Entry 6WOY (X-ray diffraction, 3.00 A resolution); this record covers chains C and D of the 9 polymer chains in the assembly.

[Chain C]
Protein: DNA-directed RNA polymerase subunit beta
Source organism: Thermus thermophilus
Notes: EC 2.7.7.6
UniProtKB: Q8RQE9 (RPOB_THET8); residues 1-1119 here = UniProt positions 1-1119
Amino-acid sequence (1119 residues; numbered 1 to 1119; the number before each row is that of its first residue):
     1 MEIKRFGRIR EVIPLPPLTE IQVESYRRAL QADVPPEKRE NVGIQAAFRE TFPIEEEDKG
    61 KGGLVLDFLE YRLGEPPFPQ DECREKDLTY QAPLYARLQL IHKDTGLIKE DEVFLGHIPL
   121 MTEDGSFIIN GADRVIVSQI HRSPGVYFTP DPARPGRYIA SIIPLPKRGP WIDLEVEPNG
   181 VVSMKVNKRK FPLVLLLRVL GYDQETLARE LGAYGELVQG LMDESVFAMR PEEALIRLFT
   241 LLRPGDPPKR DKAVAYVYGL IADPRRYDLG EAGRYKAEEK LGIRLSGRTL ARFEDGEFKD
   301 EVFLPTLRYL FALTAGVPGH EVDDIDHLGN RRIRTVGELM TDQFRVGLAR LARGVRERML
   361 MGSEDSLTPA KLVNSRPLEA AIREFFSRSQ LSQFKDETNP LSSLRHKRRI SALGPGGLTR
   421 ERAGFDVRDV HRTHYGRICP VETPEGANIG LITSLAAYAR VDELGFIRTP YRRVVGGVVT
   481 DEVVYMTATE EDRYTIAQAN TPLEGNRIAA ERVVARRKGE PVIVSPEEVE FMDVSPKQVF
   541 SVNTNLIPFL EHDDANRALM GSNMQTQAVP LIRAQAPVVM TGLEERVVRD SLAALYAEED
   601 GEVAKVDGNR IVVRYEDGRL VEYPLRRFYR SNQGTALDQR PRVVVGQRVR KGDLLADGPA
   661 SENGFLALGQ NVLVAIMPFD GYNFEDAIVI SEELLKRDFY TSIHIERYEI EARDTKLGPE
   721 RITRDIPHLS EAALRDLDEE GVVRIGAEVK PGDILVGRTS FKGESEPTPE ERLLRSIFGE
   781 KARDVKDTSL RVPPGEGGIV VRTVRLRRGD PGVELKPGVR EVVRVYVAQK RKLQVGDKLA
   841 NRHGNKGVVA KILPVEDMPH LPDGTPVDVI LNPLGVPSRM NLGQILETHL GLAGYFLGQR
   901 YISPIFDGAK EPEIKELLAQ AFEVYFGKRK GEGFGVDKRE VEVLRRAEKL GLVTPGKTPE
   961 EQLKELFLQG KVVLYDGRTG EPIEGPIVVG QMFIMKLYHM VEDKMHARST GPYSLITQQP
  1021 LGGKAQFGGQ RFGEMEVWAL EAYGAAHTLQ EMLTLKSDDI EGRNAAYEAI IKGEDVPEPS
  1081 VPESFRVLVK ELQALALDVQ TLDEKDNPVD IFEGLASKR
Disordered / not traced: 57-63, 1119

[Chain D]
Protein: DNA-directed RNA polymerase subunit beta'
Source organism: Thermus thermophilus
Notes: EC 2.7.7.6
UniProtKB: Q8RQE8 (RPOC_THET8); numbering as in UniProt (aligned over 1-1505)
Amino-acid sequence (1505 residues; numbered 1 to 1505; the number before each row is that of its first residue):
     1 MKKEVRKVRI ALASPEKIRS WSYGEVEKPE TINYRTLKPE RDGLFDERIF GPIKDYECAC
    61 GKYKRQRFEG KVCERCGVEV TKSIVKRYRM GHIELATPAA HIWFVKDVPS KIGTLLDLSA
   121 TELEQVLYFS KYIVLDPKGA ILNGVPVEKR QLLTDEEYRE LRYGKQETYP LPPGVDALVK
   181 DGEEVVKGQE LAPGVVSRLD GVALYRFPRR VRVEYVKKER AGLRLPLAAW VEKEAYKPGE
   241 ILAELPEPYL FRAEEEGVVE LKELEEGAFL VLRREDEPVA TYFLPVGMTP LVVHGEIVEK
   301 GQPLAEAKGL LRMPRQVRAA QVEAEEEGET VYLTLFLEWT EPKDYRVQPH MNVVVPEGAR
   361 VEAGDKIVAA IDPEEEVIAE AEGVVHLHEP ASILVVKARV YPFEDDVEVS TGDRVAPGDV
   421 LADGGKVKSD VYGRVEVDLV RNVVRVVESY DIDARMGAEA IQQLLKELDL EALEKELLEE
   481 MKHPSRARRA KARKRLEVVR AFLDSGNRPE WMILEAVPVL PPDLRPMVQV DGGRFATSDL
   541 NDLYRRLINR NNRLKKLLAQ GAPEIIIRNE KRMLQEAVDA LLDNGRRGAP VTNPGSDRPL
   601 RSLTDILSGK QGRFRQNLLG KRVDYSGRSV IVVGPQLKLH QCGLPKRMAL ELFKPFLLKK
   661 MEEKGIAPNV KAARRMLERQ RDIKDEVWDA LEEVIHGKVV LLNRAPTLHR LGIQAFQPVL
   721 VEGQSIQLHP LVCEAFNADF DGDQMAVHVP LSSFAQAEAR IQMLSAHNLL SPASGEPLAK
   781 PSRDIILGLY YITQVRKEKK GAGLEFATPE EALAAHERGE VALNAPIKVA GRETSVGRLK
   841 YVFANPDEAL LAVAHGIVDL QDVVTVRYMG KRLETSPGRI LFARIVAEAV EDEKVAWELI
   901 QLDVPQEKNS LKDLVYQAFL RLGMEKTARL LDALKYYGFT FSTTSGITIG IDDAVIPEEK
   961 KQYLEEADRK LLQIEQAYEM GFLTDRERYD QILQLWTETT EKVTQAVFKN FEENYPFNPL
  1021 YVMAQSGARG NPQQIRQLCG LRGLMQKPSG ETFEVPVRSS FREGLTVLEY FISSHGARKG
  1081 GADTALRTAD SGYLTRKLVD VTHEIVVREA DCGTTNYISV PLFQPDEVTR SLRLRKRADI
  1141 EAGLYGRVLA REVEVLGVRL EEGRYLSMDD VHLLIKAAEA GEIQEVPVRS PLTCQTRYGV
  1201 CQKCYGYDLS MARPVSIGEA VGIVAAQSIG EPGTQLTMRT FHTGGVAGAA DITQGLPRVI
  1261 ELFEARRPKA KAVISEIDGV VRIEETEEKL SVFVESEGFS KEYKLPKEAR LLVKDGDYVE
  1321 AGQPLTRGAI DPHQLLEAKG PEAVERYLVE EIQKVYRAQG VKLHDKHIEI VVRQMMKYVE
  1381 VTDPGDSRLL EGQVLEKWDV EALNERLIAE GKTPVAWKPL LMGVTKSALS TKSWLSAASF
  1441 QNTTHVLTEA AIAGKKDELI GLKENVILGR LIPAGTGSDF VRFTQVVDQK TLKAIEEARK
  1501 EAVEA
Disordered / not traced: 1-2, 1239-1253, 1503-1505
Construct notes: conflict K86 (Arg in Q8RQE8)
Bound ions: Zn2+ site 1: C58, C60, C73, C76; Mg2+ site 1: D739, D741, D743 (shared with 1 residue of chain I); Mg2+ site 2: D739 (together with 3'-deoxy-cytidine-5'-triphosphate); Zn2+ site 2: C1112, C1194, C1201, C1204
Residues lining bound ligands: 3'-deoxy-cytidine-5'-triphosphate (CH1): R704, P706, N737, D739, D741, R783, R1029

[Chain C / chain D interface]
Pairs across the interface - 376 pairs, chain C then chain D:
  F425(C) - K1079(D)
  F425(C) - D1083(D)
  F425(C) - L1086(D)  hydrophobic
  R428(C) - R1078(D)  hydrogen bond (backbone-side chain)
  R428(C) - L1086(D)
  D429(C) - R1078(D)
  D429(C) - K1079(D)  salt bridge
  V430(C) - S1074(D)
  V430(C) - H1075(D)
  V430(C) - R1078(D)
  H431(C) - F1071(D)
  R432(C) - F1071(D)
  Y435(C) - F1071(D)  hydrophobic
  P440(C) - F1071(D)  hydrophobic
  P440(C) - S1074(D)  hydrogen bond (backbone-side chain)
  P440(C) - R1078(D)  hydrogen bond (backbone-side chain)
  T443(C) - R1078(D)
  G446(C) - A1085(D)
  I449(C) - R1078(D)
  Q498(C) - V1067(D)
  Q498(C) - L1068(D)
  E520(C) - K1047(D)  salt bridge
  V539(C) - V1067(D)  hydrophobic
  F540(C) - Y1070(D)  hydrophobic
  L550(C) - Y1070(D)
  E551(C) - G1064(D)
  E551(C) - L1065(D)  hydrogen bond (backbone-backbone)
  H552(C) - F1061(D)  hydrogen bond (side chain-backbone)
  H552(C) - R1062(D)  hydrogen bond (side chain-backbone)
  H552(C) - E1063(D)
  H552(C) - G1064(D)
  D553(C) - F1061(D)
  D553(C) - Y1070(D)  hydrogen bond (backbone-side chain)
  D554(C) - R1042(D)  salt bridge
  D554(C) - F1061(D)
  D554(C) - Y1070(D)
  A555(C) - Y1070(D)
  N556(C) - A1077(D)
  A558(C) - Y1070(D)
  I676(C) - I947(D)
  I676(C) - T948(D)  hydrogen bond (backbone-side chain)
  M677(C) - T943(D)
  M677(C) - I947(D)
  P678(C) - S942(D)
  P678(C) - T943(D)
  P678(C) - I947(D)
  F679(C) - T943(D)
  D680(C) - P635(D)
  D680(C) - F939(D)
  D680(C) - T940(D)
  D680(C) - T943(D)
  G681(C) - V633(D)
  G681(C) - P635(D)
  G681(C) - F939(D)
  Y682(C) - P635(D)
  F684(C) - V633(D)  hydrophobic
  F684(C) - P730(D)
  F684(C) - F740(D)
  F684(C) - S782(D)
  F684(C) - R783(D)
  F684(C) - D784(D)
  F684(C) - F939(D)  hydrophobic
  E685(C) - D739(D)
  E685(C) - F740(D)  hydrogen bond (backbone-backbone)
  E685(C) - R783(D)  salt bridge
  E685(C) - R1029(D)  salt bridge
  D686(C) - F740(D)
  A687(C) - V633(D)  hydrophobic
  A687(C) - F740(D)
  R713(C) - D531(D)  hydrogen bond (side chain-backbone)
  R713(C) - G532(D)
  R713(C) - G533(D)
  K716(C) - R35(D)
  K716(C) - L37(D)
  E748(C) - R681(D)  hydrogen bond (backbone-side chain)
  K750(C) - Q680(D)
  K750(C) - R681(D)
  P751(C) - R679(D)
  P751(C) - Q680(D)  hydrogen bond (backbone-backbone)
  G752(C) - E678(D)
  G752(C) - R679(D)
  D753(C) - R679(D)  salt bridge
  D753(C) - R681(D)  salt bridge
  E764(C) - E57(D)
  T768(C) - R65(D)  hydrogen bond
  P769(C) - R65(D)
  E770(C) - R65(D)  salt bridge
  R791(C) - R675(D)
  G795(C) - R647(D)
  Q834(C) - Q724(D)
  V835(C) - S725(D)  hydrogen bond (backbone-side chain)
  G836(C) - V630(D)
  G836(C) - S725(D)  hydrogen bond (backbone-side chain)
  K838(C) - D741(D)
  K846(C) - D741(D)
  G847(C) - F740(D)
  V848(C) - V632(D)  hydrophobic
  V848(C) - F740(D)  hydrogen bond (backbone-backbone)
  V848(C) - G742(D)
  V849(C) - V632(D)
  A850(C) - V632(D)  hydrophobic
  N872(C) - D784(D)  hydrogen bond
  P873(C) - I947(D)
  P873(C) - I949(D)  hydrophobic
  L874(C) - R783(D)
  L874(C) - D784(D)
  L874(C) - M1023(D)  hydrophobic
  L874(C) - A1028(D)
  L874(C) - R1029(D)  hydrogen bond (backbone-side chain)
  P877(C) - M1023(D)  hydrophobic
  P877(C) - R1029(D)
  P877(C) - Q1034(D)
  S878(C) - R1029(D)  hydrogen bond
  S878(C) - Q1034(D)  hydrogen bond (backbone-side chain)
  R879(C) - R1029(D)
  M880(C) - Q1034(D)
  M880(C) - Q1037(D)
  M880(C) - L1038(D)  hydrophobic
  M880(C) - F1061(D)  hydrophobic
  L882(C) - L1038(D)  hydrophobic
  L882(C) - R1062(D)
  I885(C) - I949(D)
  I885(C) - G950(D)
  I885(C) - I951(D)
  L886(C) - I951(D)  hydrophobic
  H889(C) - G950(D)
  H889(C) - I951(D)  hydrogen bond (side chain-backbone)
  F906(C) - L1065(D)
  F906(C) - T1066(D)
  F906(C) - V1067(D)  hydrophobic
  F906(C) - Y1070(D)  hydrophobic
  E911(C) - I951(D)
  E911(C) - D952(D)
  E911(C) - R1062(D)  salt bridge
  K915(C) - D952(D)  salt bridge
  R945(C) - D859(D)  salt bridge
  R946(C) - Y791(D)
  R946(C) - R796(D)
  R946(C) - D859(D)  salt bridge
  R946(C) - Q861(D)  hydrogen bond
  K949(C) - R796(D)
  K949(C) - E798(D)  salt bridge
  L950(C) - F1017(D)  hydrophobic
  L968(C) - D952(D)
  Q969(C) - D952(D)
  K971(C) - T948(D)
  K971(C) - D953(D)  salt bridge
  I983(C) - T943(D)
  I983(C) - T944(D)
  I983(C) - G946(D)
  E984(C) - Y791(D)  hydrogen bond
  E984(C) - T944(D)  hydrogen bond (backbone-backbone)
  G985(C) - G946(D)
  I987(C) - G946(D)
  I987(C) - I947(D)
  I987(C) - T948(D)
  V988(C) - T948(D)  hydrogen bond (backbone-side chain)
  V988(C) - I949(D)
  V988(C) - G950(D)
  V1001(C) - V630(D)  hydrophobic
  V1001(C) - Q724(D)
  V1001(C) - S725(D)
  E1002(C) - Q724(D)
  K1004(C) - R628(D)
  K1004(C) - S629(D)
  K1004(C) - Q744(D)
  M1005(C) - R628(D)
  M1005(C) - S629(D)
  M1005(C) - R647(D)
  M1005(C) - M648(D)  hydrophobic
  M1005(C) - Q724(D)
  H1006(C) - G627(D)
  H1006(C) - R628(D)  hydrogen bond (backbone-backbone)
  A1007(C) - S626(D)
  A1007(C) - G627(D)
  A1007(C) - E651(D)
  A1007(C) - L652(D)  hydrophobic
  R1008(C) - D624(D)  salt bridge
  R1008(C) - Y625(D)  hydrogen bond (backbone-backbone)
  R1008(C) - S626(D)  hydrogen bond (backbone-backbone)
  R1008(C) - E651(D)
  R1008(C) - L652(D)
  S1009(C) - D624(D)
  S1009(C) - Y625(D)  hydrogen bond (backbone-backbone)
  S1009(C) - E651(D)  hydrogen bond (backbone-side chain)
  S1009(C) - K654(D)
  S1009(C) - P655(D)
  S1009(C) - R674(D)
  T1010(C) - D624(D)
  Y1013(C) - D624(D)  hydrogen bond
  L1015(C) - R87(D)  hydrogen bond (backbone-side chain)
  L1015(C) - V528(D)  hydrophobic
  I1016(C) - R87(D)  hydrogen bond (backbone-side chain)
  I1016(C) - D523(D)
  I1016(C) - L524(D)
  I1016(C) - P526(D)
  T1017(C) - R613(D)
  T1017(C) - N617(D)
  Q1018(C) - R87(D)
  Q1019(C) - N617(D)  hydrogen bond (side chain-backbone)
  Q1019(C) - K621(D)
  P1020(C) - R622(D)
  P1020(C) - D624(D)
  L1021(C) - R622(D)
  G1022(C) - R622(D)
  F1027(C) - E651(D)
  G1029(C) - R622(D)
  G1029(C) - V623(D)
  Q1030(C) - R622(D)
  Q1030(C) - V623(D)  hydrogen bond (backbone-backbone)
  Q1030(C) - S626(D)  hydrogen bond (backbone-side chain)
  Q1030(C) - G627(D)
  Q1030(C) - R628(D)  hydrogen bond
  R1031(C) - R615(D)  hydrogen bond (side chain-backbone)
  R1031(C) - Q616(D)  hydrogen bond (side chain-backbone)
  R1031(C) - G620(D)  hydrogen bond (side chain-backbone)
  R1031(C) - K621(D)
  R1031(C) - R622(D)
  F1032(C) - G620(D)
  F1032(C) - K621(D)  hydrogen bond (backbone-backbone)
  F1032(C) - V623(D)  hydrophobic
  F1032(C) - I713(D)  hydrophobic
  F1032(C) - H748(D)
  E1034(C) - R615(D)  salt bridge
  E1034(C) - L619(D)
  E1034(C) - R1096(D)  salt bridge
  M1035(C) - T707(D)
  M1035(C) - L708(D)  hydrophobic
  E1036(C) - N703(D)
  E1036(C) - T707(D)  hydrogen bond
  V1037(C) - L619(D)
  W1038(C) - R1096(D)
  W1038(C) - V1099(D)
  W1038(C) - I1223(D)
  W1038(C) - Q1227(D)
  A1039(C) - T707(D)
  A1039(C) - R710(D)
  A1039(C) - I713(D)  hydrophobic
  A1039(C) - Q1227(D)
  E1041(C) - A1220(D)
  E1041(C) - I1223(D)
  E1041(C) - V1466(D)
  E1041(C) - I1472(D)
  A1042(C) - R710(D)
  A1042(C) - Q1227(D)
  Y1043(C) - R710(D)  hydrogen bond (side chain-backbone)
  Y1043(C) - L711(D)
  Y1043(C) - I713(D)  hydrogen bond (side chain-backbone)
  Y1043(C) - Q714(D)
  Y1043(C) - Q762(D)  hydrogen bond (backbone-side chain)
  Y1043(C) - M763(D)  hydrophobic
  Y1043(C) - N768(D)
  G1044(C) - Q762(D)
  G1044(C) - G1475(D)
  G1044(C) - T1476(D)  hydrogen bond (backbone-backbone)
  A1045(C) - E758(D)
  A1045(C) - M763(D)  hydrophobic
  A1046(C) - E758(D)  hydrogen bond (backbone-side chain)
  A1046(C) - L1471(D)  hydrophobic
  A1046(C) - I1472(D)  hydrophobic
  A1046(C) - A1474(D)
  A1046(C) - T1476(D)  hydrogen bond (backbone-side chain)
  A1046(C) - G1477(D)
  H1047(C) - F754(D)
  H1047(C) - E758(D)  salt bridge
  H1047(C) - L1471(D)
  H1047(C) - T1476(D)
  T1048(C) - A755(D)  hydrogen bond (side chain-backbone)
  T1048(C) - E758(D)  hydrogen bond (backbone-side chain)
  L1049(C) - I1472(D)  hydrophobic
  Q1050(C) - G1469(D)
  Q1050(C) - R1470(D)
  Q1050(C) - L1471(D)  hydrogen bond (side chain-backbone)
  E1051(C) - L751(D)  hydrogen bond (side chain-backbone)
  E1051(C) - S752(D)  hydrogen bond (side chain-backbone)
  E1051(C) - A755(D)
  M1052(C) - K621(D)
  M1052(C) - V623(D)  hydrophobic
  L1053(C) - K621(D)  hydrogen bond (backbone-side chain)
  L1053(C) - V1466(D)
  T1054(C) - G1469(D)
  K1056(C) - V623(D)
  K1056(C) - D624(D)  hydrogen bond (backbone-backbone)
  K1056(C) - Y625(D)
  K1056(C) - V749(D)  hydrogen bond (side chain-backbone)
  K1056(C) - L751(D)
  S1057(C) - K621(D)
  S1057(C) - R622(D)  hydrogen bond (side chain-backbone)
  D1058(C) - K621(D)
  Y1067(C) - P655(D)  hydrophobic
  Y1067(C) - L658(D)
  Y1067(C) - R674(D)  hydrogen bond
  I1070(C) - Y625(D)
  I1070(C) - P655(D)  hydrophobic
  I1070(C) - F656(D)
  I1070(C) - K659(D)
  I1071(C) - K659(D)
  I1071(C) - V670(D)
  G1073(C) - K659(D)
  D1075(C) - S753(D)
  V1076(C) - S752(D)
  P1082(C) - L1468(D)
  E1083(C) - R87(D)  salt bridge
  E1083(C) - Y88(D)  hydrogen bond
  S1084(C) - N617(D)
  F1085(C) - L618(D)  hydrophobic
  F1085(C) - I1467(D)
  F1085(C) - L1468(D)  hydrophobic
  R1086(C) - Y88(D)
  V1087(C) - L524(D)  hydrophobic
  V1087(C) - R613(D)
  L1088(C) - R613(D)
  L1088(C) - F614(D)  hydrophobic
  K1090(C) - Y88(D)  hydrogen bond (side chain-backbone)
  K1090(C) - L520(D)
  K1090(C) - L524(D)
  E1091(C) - L520(D)
  E1091(C) - L603(D)
  E1091(C) - I606(D)
  E1091(C) - R613(D)  salt bridge
  L1092(C) - L607(D)  hydrophobic
  L1092(C) - L1447(D)  hydrophobic
  Q1093(C) - W21(D)
  Q1093(C) - M90(D)
  Q1093(C) - P518(D)
  A1094(C) - M90(D)
  A1094(C) - L520(D)  hydrophobic
  A1094(C) - L582(D)
  A1094(C) - L603(D)  hydrophobic
  L1095(C) - H101(D)  hydrogen bond (backbone-side chain)
  L1095(C) - W103(D)  hydrophobic
  L1095(C) - L582(D)
  L1095(C) - L603(D)  hydrophobic
  L1095(C) - T604(D)
  L1095(C) - L607(D)  hydrophobic
  A1096(C) - A13(D)  hydrogen bond (backbone-backbone)
  A1096(C) - H101(D)
  A1096(C) - L514(D)  hydrophobic
  L1097(C) - A11(D)
  L1097(C) - W21(D)
  L1097(C) - W103(D)  hydrophobic
  L1097(C) - A1451(D)  hydrophobic
  D1098(C) - R9(D)  salt bridge
  D1098(C) - I10(D)
  D1098(C) - A11(D)  hydrogen bond (backbone-backbone)
  D1098(C) - W21(D)
  V1099(C) - V8(D)  hydrophobic
  V1099(C) - R9(D)
  V1099(C) - I10(D)  hydrophobic
  Q1100(C) - K7(D)
  Q1100(C) - V8(D)
  Q1100(C) - R9(D)  hydrogen bond (backbone-backbone)
  T1101(C) - V5(D)
  T1101(C) - K7(D)
  L1102(C) - V5(D)
  L1102(C) - R6(D)  hydrogen bond (backbone-backbone)
  L1102(C) - K7(D)  hydrogen bond (backbone-backbone)
  L1102(C) - R9(D)
  D1103(C) - K3(D)
  D1103(C) - E4(D)
  D1103(C) - K7(D)
  E1104(C) - K7(D)
  D1106(C) - K7(D)  salt bridge
  D1106(C) - K1456(D)  salt bridge
  V1109(C) - V5(D)  hydrophobic
  F1112(C) - Y88(D)  hydrophobic
  L1115(C) - Y23(D)
  L1115(C) - V85(D)  hydrophobic
  L1115(C) - R89(D)  hydrogen bond (backbone-side chain)
  A1116(C) - Y23(D)  hydrogen bond (backbone-side chain)
  A1116(C) - Y88(D)
  S1117(C) - Y23(D)  hydrogen bond (backbone-side chain)
  K1118(C) - R19(D)
  K1118(C) - S20(D)  hydrogen bond (side chain-backbone)
  K1118(C) - S22(D)  hydrogen bond (side chain-backbone)
  K1118(C) - Y23(D)
Interface residues without a listed pair, chain C (180 interface residues in all): H434, C439, V441, G450, P521, N683, A733, V749, V876, G951, R978, P986, G1011, G1033, L1040, K1072, I1111
Interface residues without a listed pair, chain D (205 interface residues in all): L12, K17, I18, I84, P521, R525, Q529, Y544, I631, Q636, P645, L701, A705, G723, C733, A746, P750, L787, N824, D862, S945, Y1015, G1030, I1035, P1048, F1053, V1055, I1072, G1081, A1082, T1095, V1224, W1434, L1462

[In short]
The interface between chain C and chain D involves 180 residues on one side and 205 on the other; the contacts
include 71 hydrogen bonds and 23 salt bridges. Polar contacts include D429(C)-K1079(D), E520(C)-K1047(D) and
D554(C)-R1042(D). Ligands of chain D: 3'-deoxy-cytidine-5'-triphosphate.
Chain C is DNA-directed RNA polymerase subunit beta and chain D is DNA-directed RNA polymerase subunit beta',
both from Thermus thermophilus; the structure, Thermus thermophilus RNA polymerase initially transcribing
complex with 3'dCTP, was determined by X-ray diffraction (same publication as 6WOX).
